3NC7 - chain A; structure by X-ray diffraction, 3.30 A resolution.

# Chain A
Molecule: Cytochrome P450 cypX
Source organism: Bacillus subtilis
Notes: EC 1.14.-.-
Reference sequence: O34926 (CYPX_BACSU); residues 1-405 here = UniProt positions 1-405
Sequence (441 residues; numbered -35 to 405; the number before each row is that of its first residue; numbers below 1 keep their minus sign (Met-35 is residue -35)):
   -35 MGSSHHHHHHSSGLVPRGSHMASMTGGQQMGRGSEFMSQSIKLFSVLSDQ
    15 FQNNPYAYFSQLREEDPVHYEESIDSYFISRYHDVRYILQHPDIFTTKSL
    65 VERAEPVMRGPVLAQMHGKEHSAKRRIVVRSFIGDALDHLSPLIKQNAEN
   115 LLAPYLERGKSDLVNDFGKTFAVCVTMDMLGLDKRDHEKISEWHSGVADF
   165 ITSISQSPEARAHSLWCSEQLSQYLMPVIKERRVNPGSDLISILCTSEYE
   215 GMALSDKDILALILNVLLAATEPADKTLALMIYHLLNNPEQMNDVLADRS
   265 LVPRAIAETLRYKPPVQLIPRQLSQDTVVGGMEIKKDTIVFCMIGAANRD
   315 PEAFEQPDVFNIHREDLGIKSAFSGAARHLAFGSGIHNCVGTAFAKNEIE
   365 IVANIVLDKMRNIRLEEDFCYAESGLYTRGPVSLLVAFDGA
Not modelled in the structure: -35 to 4, 72-86, 212-216, 404-405
Construct notes: expression tag (-35 to 0); engineered mutation Thr356 (Ala in O34926)
Ion coordination: Mg2+: Ala136, Glu362; heme Fe near Cys353 (its only coordinating residue here)
Small-molecule neighbours:
  - heme (HEM): Thr61, Lys62, Ser63, Leu64, Arg90, Ile97, Met143, Asn229, Val230, Ala233, Ala234, Pro237, Ala238, Thr241, Leu274, Pro279, Val280, Ile283, Arg285, Ala345, Phe346, Gly347, His351, Cys353, Val354, Gly355, Phe358, Ala359, Glu362, Ile363
  - 2-phenyl-1H-imidazole (PIY): Ala162, Ile165, Thr166, Leu232, Ala233, Glu236, Pro237, Val280, Tyr391
Curated features (UniProtKB/Swiss-Prot):
  - binding site (heme): Lys62, Asn229, Arg285, Cys353

# In short
Chain A binds heme and 2-phenyl-1H-imidazole. Ala136 and Glu362 coordinate Mg2+. From UniProt: 4 heme-binding
residues.
Chain A is Cytochrome P450 cypX (Bacillus subtilis); the structure, CYP134A1 2-phenylimidazole bound
structure, was determined by X-ray diffraction (same publication as 3NC3, 3NC5 and 3NC6).
